PDB entry 4EQ8 | X-ray diffraction, 1.39 A resolution | chain A

[Chain A]
Molecule: Putative uncharacterized protein
From: Pseudomonas aeruginosa
UniProt: Q9I2Q1 (Q9I2Q1_PSEAE); residue numbers follow UniProt; this construct covers 1-154
Chain sequence (162 residues; row label = number of the first residue in the row):
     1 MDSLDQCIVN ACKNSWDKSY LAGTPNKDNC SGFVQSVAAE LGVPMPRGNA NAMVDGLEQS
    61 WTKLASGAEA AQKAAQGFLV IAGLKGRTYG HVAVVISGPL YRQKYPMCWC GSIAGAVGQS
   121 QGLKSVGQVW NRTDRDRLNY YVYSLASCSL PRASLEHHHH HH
Unresolved in the structure: 1, 160-162
Cystine bridges: C7-C148
Modified residues: Mse1 (selenomethionine); Mse45, Mse53, Mse107 (selenomethionine; parent Met)
Differences from the reference sequence: expression tag (155-162)
Curated features (UniProtKB/Swiss-Prot):
  - active site: C30 (Nucleophile), H91 (Proton acceptor)
  - mutagenesis: C30 (C30A: Complete loss of peptidoglycan degradation), H91 (H91A: Complete loss of peptidoglycan degradation), C110 (C110A: No loss of catalytic activity)

[In short]
From UniProt: active-site residues C30 and H91 and 3 mutagenesis sites.
Chain A is Putative uncharacterized protein (Pseudomonas aeruginosa); the structure, Crystal structure of
PA1844 from Pseudomonas aeruginosa PAO1, was determined by X-ray diffraction (same publication as 4EQA).
